7QNC - chains B and F of the 7 polymer chains in the assembly; structure by electron microscopy, 2.90 A resolution.

[Chain B]
Molecule: Gamma-aminobutyric acid receptor subunit beta-3
Organism: Homo sapiens
UniProt: P28472 (GBRB3_HUMAN); residues -24 to 448 here correspond to UniProt positions 1-473 (UniProt number = residue number + 25)
Chain sequence (473 residues; numbered -24 to 448; the number before each row is that of its first residue; numbers below 1 keep their minus sign (Met-24 is residue -24)):
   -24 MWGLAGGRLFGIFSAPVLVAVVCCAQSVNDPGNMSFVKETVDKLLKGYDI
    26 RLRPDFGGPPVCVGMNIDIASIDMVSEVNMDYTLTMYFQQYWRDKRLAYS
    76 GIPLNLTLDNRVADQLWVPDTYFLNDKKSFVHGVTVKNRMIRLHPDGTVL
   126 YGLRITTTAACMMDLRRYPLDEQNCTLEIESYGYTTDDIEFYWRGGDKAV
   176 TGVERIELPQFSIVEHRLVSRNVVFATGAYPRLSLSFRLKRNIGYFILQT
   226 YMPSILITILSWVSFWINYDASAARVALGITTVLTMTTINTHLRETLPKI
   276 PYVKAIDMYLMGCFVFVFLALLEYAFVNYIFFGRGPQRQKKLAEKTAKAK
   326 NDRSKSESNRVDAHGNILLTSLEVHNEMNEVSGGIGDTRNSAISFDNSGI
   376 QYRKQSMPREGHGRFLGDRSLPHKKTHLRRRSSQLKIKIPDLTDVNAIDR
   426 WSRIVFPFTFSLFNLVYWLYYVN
Disordered / not traced: -24 to 6, 308-421, 448
Disulfides: Cys136-Cys150
Covalent attachments: N-acetylglucosamine (NAG) linked to Asn8, Asn80; glycan linked to Asn149
Small-molecule neighbours:
  - gaboxadol (EI7; 4,5,6,7-tetrahydro-[1,2]oxazolo[5,4-c]pyridin-3-one): Tyr97, Glu155, Ser156, Tyr157, Phe200, Thr202, Tyr205
  - histamine (HSM): Asp43, Tyr62, Gln64
UniProt features mapped onto this chain:
  - binding site (benzamidine): Asp95 to Tyr97, Glu155 to Tyr157, Phe200
  - binding site (4-aminobutanoate): Tyr97, Glu155, Tyr157, Thr202
  - binding site (histamine): Tyr97, Ser156, Tyr157, Thr202
  - glycosylation (N-linked (GlcNAc...) asparagine): Asn8, Asn80, Asn149

[Chain F]
Molecule: Nanobody Nb25
Organism: Lama glama
Notes: antibody fragment or engineered binder
Chain sequence (121 residues; each row starts with the number of its first residue; note: 389 numbers in that range are skipped by the numbering (no residue carries them; nothing is unmodelled there)):
     1 QVQLVESGGGLVQ
   403 GSLRLSCAASGHTFNYPIMGWFRQAPGKEREFVGAISWSGGSTSYADSVK
   453 DRFTISRDNAKNTVYLEMNNLKPEDTAVYYCAAKGRYSGGLYYPTNYDYW
   503 GQGTQVTV
Disulfides: Cys409-Cys483

[How chain B and chain F interact]
Residue-residue contacts - 11 pairs, chain B then chain F:
  Lys173(B) with Tyr447(F); Asp449(F), salt bridge
  Val178(B) with Ser444(F)
  Glu179(B) with Ile420(F); Ser439(F); Ser444(F); Leu493(F)
  Arg180(B) with Gly491(F), hydrogen bond (side chain-backbone); Gly492(F)
  Glu182(B) with Pro419(F); Arg488(F), salt bridge
Also at the interface, not in a pair above, chain B (7 interface residues in all): Thr176, Ile188
Also at the interface, not in a pair above, chain F (12 interface residues in all): Lys452, Tyr494

[In short]
The interface between chain B and chain F involves 7 residues on one side and 12 on the other, with 1 hydrogen
bond and 2 salt bridges. Polar contacts include Lys173(B)-Asp449(F), Glu182(B)-Arg488(F) and
Arg180(B)-Gly491(F). Ligands of chain B: gaboxadol and histamine.
Chain B is Gamma-aminobutyric acid receptor subunit beta-3 (Homo sapiens) and chain F is Nanobody Nb25 (Lama
glama); the structure, Cryo-EM structure of human full-length extrasynaptic alpha4beta3delta GABA(A)R in
complex with THIP (gaboxadol), histamine and nanobody ..., was determined by electron microscopy (same
publication as 7QN5, 7QN6, 7QN7, 7QN8, 7QN9, 7QNA and 3 further entries).
